7BAD - chain A; structure by X-ray diffraction, 1.69 A resolution.

[Chain A]
Protein: Antifungal protein
From: Penicillium rubens (strain ATCC 28089 / DSM 1075 / NRRL 1951 / Wisconsin 54-1255)
UniProtKB: B6GXZ8 (AFP_PENRW); residues 1-56 here correspond to UniProt positions 37-92 (UniProt number = residue number + 36)
Sequence (58 residues; each row starts with the number of its first residue; note: 1 number in that range is skipped by the numbering (no residue carries it; nothing is unmodelled there); numbers below 1 keep their minus sign (Leu-2 is residue -2)):
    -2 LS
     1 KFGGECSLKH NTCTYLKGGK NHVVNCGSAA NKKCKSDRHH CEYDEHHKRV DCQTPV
Cystine bridges: Cys6-Cys34, Cys13-Cys41, Cys26-Cys52
Ion coordination: Zn2+: His46, His47 (together with phosphate ion)
Residues lining bound ligands: EVB (sulfonato-calix[8]arene): Leu-2, Ser-1, Phe2, Lys17, Gly18, Lys20, His22, Glu45, His46, Lys48

[Overview]
Ligands of chain A: compound EVB. His46 and His47 coordinate Zn2+.
Chain A is Antifungal protein (Penicillium rubens (strain ATCC 28089 / DSM 1075 / NRRL 1951 / Wisconsin
54-1255)); the structure, Crystal structure of PAFB in complex with p-sulfonato-calix[8]arene and zinc, was
determined by X-ray diffraction (same publication as 7BAE and 7BAF).
